Entry 6A7V (X-ray diffraction, 1.67 A resolution); this record covers chains G and H of the 8 polymer chains in the assembly.

== Chain G ==
Molecule: Ribonuclease VapC11
From: Mycobacterium tuberculosis H37Rv
Notes: EC 3.1.-.-
Reference sequence: P9WFA5 (VPC11_MYCTU); residue numbers follow UniProt; this construct covers 2-134
Amino-acid sequence (139 residues; each row starts with the number of its first residue; numbers below 1 keep their minus sign (His-4 is residue -4)):
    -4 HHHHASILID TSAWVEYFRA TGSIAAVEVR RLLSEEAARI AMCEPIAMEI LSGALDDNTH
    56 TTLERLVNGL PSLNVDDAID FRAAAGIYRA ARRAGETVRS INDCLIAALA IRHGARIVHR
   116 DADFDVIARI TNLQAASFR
Disordered / not traced: -4
Construct notes: expression tag (-4 to 1)
UniProt features mapped onto this chain:
  - binding site (Mg(2+)): Asp5, Asp98
Reported in the primary citation:
  - catalytic residues: Asp5, Glu44, Asp116
  - mutagenesis - D5A/R94E: abolished binding to tRNA substrate

== Chain H ==
Molecule: Antitoxin VapB11
From: Mycobacterium tuberculosis H37Rv
Reference sequence: P9WLU3 (VPB11_MYCTU); residues 2-63 here correspond to UniProt positions 7-68 (UniProt number = residue number + 5)
Amino-acid sequence (62 residues; each row starts with the number of its first residue):
     2 SRTNIDIDDE LAAEVMRRFG LTTKRAAVDL ALRRLVGSPL SREFLLGLEG VGWEGDLDDL
    62 RS

== Interface between chain G and chain H ==
Pairs across the interface (62):
  Asp5(G) - Arg62(H)  salt bridge
  Thr6(G) - Leu58(H)
  Thr6(G) - Arg62(H)  hydrogen bond
  Ser7(G) - Leu58(H)
  Val10(G) - Trp54(H)  hydrophobic
  Tyr12(G) - Leu46(H)  hydrogen bond (side chain-backbone)
  Tyr12(G) - Leu47(H)  hydrogen bond (side chain-backbone)
  Tyr12(G) - Leu49(H)  hydrophobic
  Tyr12(G) - Glu50(H)
  Tyr12(G) - Gly51(H)  hydrogen bond (backbone-backbone)
  Phe13(G) - Leu49(H)
  Phe13(G) - Gly51(H)  hydrogen bond (backbone-backbone)
  Phe13(G) - Val52(H)  hydrogen bond (backbone-backbone)
  Phe13(G) - Gly53(H)  hydrogen bond (backbone-backbone)
  Phe13(G) - Trp54(H)  hydrophobic
  Arg14(G) - Trp54(H)  hydrogen bond (side chain-backbone)
  Arg14(G) - Gly56(H)  hydrogen bond (side chain-backbone)
  Ala15(G) - Gly51(H)
  Arg25(G) - Glu50(H)  salt bridge
  Leu28(G) - Leu46(H)
  Ser29(G) - Arg43(H)  hydrogen bond (backbone-side chain)
  Ser29(G) - Leu47(H)
  Glu44(G) - Trp54(H)
  Glu44(G) - Leu61(H)
  Glu44(G) - Arg62(H)  salt bridge
  Ile45(G) - Trp54(H)  hydrogen bond (backbone-side chain)
  Ser47(G) - Leu61(H)
  Gly48(G) - Trp54(H)
  Gly48(G) - Glu55(H)
  Gly48(G) - Gly56(H)  hydrogen bond (backbone-backbone)
  Ala49(G) - Trp54(H)
  Leu50(G) - Glu55(H)
  Leu50(G) - Gly56(H)
  Thr54(G) - Val52(H)
  Thr54(G) - Gly53(H)
  Thr57(G) - Phe45(H)
  Thr57(G) - Leu49(H)
  Leu58(G) - Trp54(H)
  Arg60(G) - Leu41(H)
  Arg60(G) - Phe45(H)
  Leu61(G) - Leu41(H)
  Leu61(G) - Leu46(H)  hydrophobic
  Leu61(G) - Leu49(H)  hydrophobic
  Asn63(G) - Arg34(H)
  Asn63(G) - Ser39(H)
  Gly64(G) - Gly38(H)
  Gly64(G) - Ser39(H)  hydrogen bond (backbone-backbone)
  Gly64(G) - Leu41(H)
  Leu65(G) - Gly38(H)
  Leu65(G) - Leu41(H)
  Pro66(G) - Arg35(H)
  Pro66(G) - Leu36(H)
  Pro66(G) - Val37(H)
  Pro66(G) - Gly38(H)
  Ser67(G) - Arg35(H)  hydrogen bond (backbone-backbone)
  Asn69(G) - Arg35(H)
  Arg94(G) - Asp59(H)  salt bridge
  Arg94(G) - Arg62(H)
  Arg94(G) - Ser63(H)  hydrogen bond (backbone-side chain)
  Ser95(G) - Arg62(H)
  Asp98(G) - Arg62(H)  salt bridge
  Asp116(G) - Arg62(H)  salt bridge
Other interface residues (no listed pair), chain G (37 interface residues in all): Ala21, Ala32, Val62, Ile101, Phe119
Interface features reported in the paper:
  - residue pairs: Arg62(H)-Glu44(G) (salt bridge)
  - interface residues, chain H: Leu41(H)

== In short ==
Chain G and chain H form an interface of 37 and 24 residues respectively, with 15 hydrogen bonds and 6 salt
bridges. Among the polar pairs are Asp5(G)-Arg62(H), Arg25(G)-Glu50(H) and Glu44(G)-Arg62(H). The authors
report a salt bridge between Arg62(H) and Glu44(G). The paper reports catalytic residues Asp5(G), Glu44(G) and
Asp116(G); D5A/R94E of chain G abolish binding to tRNA substrate.
Chain G is Ribonuclease VapC11 and chain H is Antitoxin VapB11, both from Mycobacterium tuberculosis H37Rv;
the structure, Crystal structure of Mycobacterium tuberculosis VapBC11 toxin-antitoxin complex, was determined
by X-ray diffraction.
